Entry 7ADD (electron microscopy, 4.30 A resolution (low resolution: residue-level contacts below are approximate; hydrogen-bond / salt-bridge calls are withheld)); this record covers chains X and L of the 15 polymer chains in the assembly.

[Chain X]
Name: DNA-directed RNA polymerase subunit beta
From: Escherichia coli
Notes: EC 2.7.7.6
UniProtKB: P0A8V4 (RPOB_ECO57); residue numbers follow UniProt; this construct covers 1-1342
Chain sequence (1342 residues; row label = number of the first residue in the row):
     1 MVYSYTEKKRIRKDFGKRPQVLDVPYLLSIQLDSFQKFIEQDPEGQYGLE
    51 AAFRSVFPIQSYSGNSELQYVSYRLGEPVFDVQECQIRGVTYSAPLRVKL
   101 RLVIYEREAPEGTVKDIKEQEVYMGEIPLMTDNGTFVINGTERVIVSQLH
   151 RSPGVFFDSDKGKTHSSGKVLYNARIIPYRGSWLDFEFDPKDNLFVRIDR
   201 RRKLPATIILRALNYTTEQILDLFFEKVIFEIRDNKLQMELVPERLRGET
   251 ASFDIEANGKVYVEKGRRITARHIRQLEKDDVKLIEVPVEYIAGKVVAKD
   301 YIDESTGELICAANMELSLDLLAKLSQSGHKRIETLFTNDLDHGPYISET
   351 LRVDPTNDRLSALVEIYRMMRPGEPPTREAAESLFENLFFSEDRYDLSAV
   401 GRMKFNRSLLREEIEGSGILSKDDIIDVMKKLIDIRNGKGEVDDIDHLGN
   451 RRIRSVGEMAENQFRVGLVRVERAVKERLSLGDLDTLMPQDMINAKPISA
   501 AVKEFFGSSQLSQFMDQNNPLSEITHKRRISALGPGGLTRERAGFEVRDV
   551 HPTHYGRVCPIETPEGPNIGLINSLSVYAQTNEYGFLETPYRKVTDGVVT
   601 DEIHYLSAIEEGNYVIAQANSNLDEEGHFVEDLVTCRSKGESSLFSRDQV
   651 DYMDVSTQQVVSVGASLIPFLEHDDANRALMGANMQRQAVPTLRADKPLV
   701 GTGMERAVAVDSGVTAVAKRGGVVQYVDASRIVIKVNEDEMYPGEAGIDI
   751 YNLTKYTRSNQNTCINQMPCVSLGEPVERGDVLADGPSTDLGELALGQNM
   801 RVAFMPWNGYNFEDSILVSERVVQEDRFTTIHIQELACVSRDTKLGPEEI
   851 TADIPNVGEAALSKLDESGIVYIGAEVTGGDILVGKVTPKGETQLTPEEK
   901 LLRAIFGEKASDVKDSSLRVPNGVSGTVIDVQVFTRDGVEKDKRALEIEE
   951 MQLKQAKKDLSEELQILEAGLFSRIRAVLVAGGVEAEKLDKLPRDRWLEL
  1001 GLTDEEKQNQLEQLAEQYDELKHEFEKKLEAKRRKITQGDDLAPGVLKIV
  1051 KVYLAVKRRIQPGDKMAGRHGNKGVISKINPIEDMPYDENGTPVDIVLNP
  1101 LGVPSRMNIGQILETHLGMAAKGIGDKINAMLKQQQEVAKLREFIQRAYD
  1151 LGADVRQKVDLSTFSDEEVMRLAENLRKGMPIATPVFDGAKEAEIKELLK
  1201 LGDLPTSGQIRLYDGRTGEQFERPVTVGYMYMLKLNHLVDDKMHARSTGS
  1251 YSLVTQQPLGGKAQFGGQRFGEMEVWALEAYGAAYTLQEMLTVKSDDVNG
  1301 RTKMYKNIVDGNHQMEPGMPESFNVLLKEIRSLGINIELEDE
Disordered / not traced: 1, 1342
Swiss-Prot annotation at these positions:
  - modified residue (N6-acetyllysine): Lys1022, Lys1200

[Chain L]
Molecule: tDNA
Sequence (50 nucleotides; each row starts with the number of its first residue; numbers below 1 keep their minus sign (DG-14 is residue -14)):
   -14 GTTATCCGCTCACAATGCCACACGCGCTGCTCGGCCGTTATTCGCAGCCC
Disordered / not traced: -14 to -13, 23-35

[Chain X / chain L interface]
Residue-residue contacts (9):
  Arg200(X) - DT-5(L)
  Arg200(X) - DC-4(L)
  Arg202(X) - DT-5(L)
  Glu504(X) - DG11(L)
  Phe514(X) - DA7(L)
  Gly1261(X) - DA5(L)
  Lys1262(X) - DA5(L)
  Ala1263(X) - DC6(L)
  Gln1268(X) - DC4(L)
Also at the interface, not in a pair above, chain X (15 interface residues in all): Arg143, Lys203, Arg758, Asp1241, Lys1242, Arg1269, Met1273
Also at the interface, not in a pair above, chain L (11 interface residues in all): DC-6, DT1, DC3, DC8

[Overview]
Chain X and chain L form an interface of 15 and 11 residues respectively.
Chain X is DNA-directed RNA polymerase subunit beta (Escherichia coli) and chain L is tDNA; the structure,
Transcription termination intermediate complex IIIa, was determined by electron microscopy (same publication
as 6Z9P, 6Z9Q, 6Z9R, 6Z9S, 6Z9T, 7ADB, 7ADC and 7ADE).
